Entry 6JNX (electron microscopy, 4.08 A resolution (low resolution: residue-level contacts below are approximate; hydrogen-bond / salt-bridge calls are withheld)); this record covers chains C and T of the 11 polymer chains in the assembly.

[Chain C]
Molecule: DNA-directed RNA polymerase subunit beta
Source organism: Escherichia coli K-12
Notes: EC 2.7.7.6
UniProtKB: P0A8V2 (RPOB_ECOLI); numbering as in UniProt (aligned over 1-1342)
Sequence (1342 residues; row label = number of the first residue in the row):
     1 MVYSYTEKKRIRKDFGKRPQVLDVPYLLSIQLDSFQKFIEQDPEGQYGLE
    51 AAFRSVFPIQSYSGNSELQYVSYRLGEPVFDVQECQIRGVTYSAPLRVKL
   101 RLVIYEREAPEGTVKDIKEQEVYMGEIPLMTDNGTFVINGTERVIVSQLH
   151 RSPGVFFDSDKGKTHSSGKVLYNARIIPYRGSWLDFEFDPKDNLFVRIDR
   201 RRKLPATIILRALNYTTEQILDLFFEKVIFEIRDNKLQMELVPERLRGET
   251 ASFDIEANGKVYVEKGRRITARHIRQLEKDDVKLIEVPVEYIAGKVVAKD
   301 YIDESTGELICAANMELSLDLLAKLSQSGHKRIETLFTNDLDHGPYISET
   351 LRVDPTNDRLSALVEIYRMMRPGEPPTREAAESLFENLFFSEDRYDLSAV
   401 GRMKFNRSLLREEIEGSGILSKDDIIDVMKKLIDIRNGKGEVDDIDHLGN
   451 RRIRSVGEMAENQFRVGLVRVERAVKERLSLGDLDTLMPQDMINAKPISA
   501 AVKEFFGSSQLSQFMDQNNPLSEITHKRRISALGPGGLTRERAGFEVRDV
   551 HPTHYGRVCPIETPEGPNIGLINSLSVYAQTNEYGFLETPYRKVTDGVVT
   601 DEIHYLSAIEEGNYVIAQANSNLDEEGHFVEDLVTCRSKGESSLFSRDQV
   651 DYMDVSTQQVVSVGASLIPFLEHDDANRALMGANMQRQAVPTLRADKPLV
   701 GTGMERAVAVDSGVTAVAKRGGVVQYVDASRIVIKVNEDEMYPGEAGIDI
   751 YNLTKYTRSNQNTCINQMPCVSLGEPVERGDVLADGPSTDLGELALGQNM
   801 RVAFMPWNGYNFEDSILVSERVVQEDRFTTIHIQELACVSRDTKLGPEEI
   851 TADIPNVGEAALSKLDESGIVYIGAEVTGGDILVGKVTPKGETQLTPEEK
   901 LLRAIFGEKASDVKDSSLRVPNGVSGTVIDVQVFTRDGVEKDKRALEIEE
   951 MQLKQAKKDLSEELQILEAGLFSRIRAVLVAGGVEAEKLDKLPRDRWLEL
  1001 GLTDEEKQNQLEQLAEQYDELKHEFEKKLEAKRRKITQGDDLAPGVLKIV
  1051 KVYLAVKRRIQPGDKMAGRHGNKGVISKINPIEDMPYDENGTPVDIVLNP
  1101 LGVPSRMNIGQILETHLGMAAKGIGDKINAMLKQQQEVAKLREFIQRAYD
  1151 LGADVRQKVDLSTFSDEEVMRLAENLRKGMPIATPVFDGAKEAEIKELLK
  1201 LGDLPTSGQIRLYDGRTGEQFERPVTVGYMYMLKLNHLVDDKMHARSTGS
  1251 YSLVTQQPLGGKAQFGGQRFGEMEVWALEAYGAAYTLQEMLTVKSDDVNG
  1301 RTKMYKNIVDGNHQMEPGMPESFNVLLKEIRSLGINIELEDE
Not modelled in the structure: 1, 1342
Curated features (UniProtKB/Swiss-Prot):
  - modified residue (N6-acetyllysine): Lys1022, Lys1200
  - mutagenesis: Ile561 (I561S: Resistant to antibiotics salinamide A and B), Ile569 (I569S: Resistant to antibiotics salinamide A and B), Ala665 (A665E: Resistant to antibiotics salinamide A and B), Asp675 (D675A/G: Resistant to antibiotics salinamide A and B), Asn677 (N677H/K: Resistant to antibiotics salinamide A and B), Leu680 (L680M: Resistant to antibiotics salinamide A and B), Glu813 (E813K: Disrupts the enzyme's active center)

[Chain T]
Molecule: 63-nt DNA strand
Sequence (63 nucleotides; numbered -3 to 59; the number before each row is that of its first residue; numbers below 1 keep their minus sign (DT-3 is residue -3)):
    -3 TTGCAACTTAAGACTCACTAACCCCACCTTATGCGAATAGTGTTGCTCAT
    47 TTGCTCAATGATG

[How chain C and chain T interact]
Pairs across the interface - 11 pairs, chain C then chain T:
  Asn139(C) - DA22(T)
  Ser508(C) - DA22(T)
  Arg542(C) - DA13(T)
  Gly1261(C) - DC18(T)
  Lys1262(C) - DC18(T)
  Gln1268(C) - DA17(T)
  Arg1269(C) - DA16(T)
  Arg1269(C) - DA17(T)
  Gly1271(C) - DA16(T)
  Glu1272(C) - DT15(T)
  Met1273(C) - DT15(T)
Interface residues without a listed pair, chain C (11 interface residues in all): Ala1263
Interface residues without a listed pair, chain T (7 interface residues in all): DC19

[In short]
11 residues of chain C and 7 residues of chain T are in contact. From UniProt: 7 mutagenesis sites on chain C.
Here chain C is DNA-directed RNA polymerase subunit beta (Escherichia coli K-12) and chain T is a 63-nt DNA
strand. Entry 6JNX (Cryo-EM structure of a Q-engaged arrested complex) was determined by electron microscopy
together with 6JNY from the same study.
